PDB entry 6RIN | electron microscopy, 3.70 A resolution | chains N and D of the 9 polymer chains in the assembly

# Chain N
Molecule: Non-template DNA
Sequence (39 nucleotides; row label = number of the first residue in the row):
     1 GCACATCACC CATTCAGAAG CTAAGGCATG GCTAGCTGC
Not modelled in the structure: 1-11, 16-23, 39

# Chain D
Name: DNA-directed RNA polymerase subunit beta'
Organism: Escherichia coli (strain K12)
Notes: EC 2.7.7.6
UniProtKB: P0A8T7 (RPOC_ECOLI); residue numbers follow UniProt; this construct covers 1-1407
Chain sequence (1407 residues; numbered 1 to 1407; the number before each row is that of its first residue):
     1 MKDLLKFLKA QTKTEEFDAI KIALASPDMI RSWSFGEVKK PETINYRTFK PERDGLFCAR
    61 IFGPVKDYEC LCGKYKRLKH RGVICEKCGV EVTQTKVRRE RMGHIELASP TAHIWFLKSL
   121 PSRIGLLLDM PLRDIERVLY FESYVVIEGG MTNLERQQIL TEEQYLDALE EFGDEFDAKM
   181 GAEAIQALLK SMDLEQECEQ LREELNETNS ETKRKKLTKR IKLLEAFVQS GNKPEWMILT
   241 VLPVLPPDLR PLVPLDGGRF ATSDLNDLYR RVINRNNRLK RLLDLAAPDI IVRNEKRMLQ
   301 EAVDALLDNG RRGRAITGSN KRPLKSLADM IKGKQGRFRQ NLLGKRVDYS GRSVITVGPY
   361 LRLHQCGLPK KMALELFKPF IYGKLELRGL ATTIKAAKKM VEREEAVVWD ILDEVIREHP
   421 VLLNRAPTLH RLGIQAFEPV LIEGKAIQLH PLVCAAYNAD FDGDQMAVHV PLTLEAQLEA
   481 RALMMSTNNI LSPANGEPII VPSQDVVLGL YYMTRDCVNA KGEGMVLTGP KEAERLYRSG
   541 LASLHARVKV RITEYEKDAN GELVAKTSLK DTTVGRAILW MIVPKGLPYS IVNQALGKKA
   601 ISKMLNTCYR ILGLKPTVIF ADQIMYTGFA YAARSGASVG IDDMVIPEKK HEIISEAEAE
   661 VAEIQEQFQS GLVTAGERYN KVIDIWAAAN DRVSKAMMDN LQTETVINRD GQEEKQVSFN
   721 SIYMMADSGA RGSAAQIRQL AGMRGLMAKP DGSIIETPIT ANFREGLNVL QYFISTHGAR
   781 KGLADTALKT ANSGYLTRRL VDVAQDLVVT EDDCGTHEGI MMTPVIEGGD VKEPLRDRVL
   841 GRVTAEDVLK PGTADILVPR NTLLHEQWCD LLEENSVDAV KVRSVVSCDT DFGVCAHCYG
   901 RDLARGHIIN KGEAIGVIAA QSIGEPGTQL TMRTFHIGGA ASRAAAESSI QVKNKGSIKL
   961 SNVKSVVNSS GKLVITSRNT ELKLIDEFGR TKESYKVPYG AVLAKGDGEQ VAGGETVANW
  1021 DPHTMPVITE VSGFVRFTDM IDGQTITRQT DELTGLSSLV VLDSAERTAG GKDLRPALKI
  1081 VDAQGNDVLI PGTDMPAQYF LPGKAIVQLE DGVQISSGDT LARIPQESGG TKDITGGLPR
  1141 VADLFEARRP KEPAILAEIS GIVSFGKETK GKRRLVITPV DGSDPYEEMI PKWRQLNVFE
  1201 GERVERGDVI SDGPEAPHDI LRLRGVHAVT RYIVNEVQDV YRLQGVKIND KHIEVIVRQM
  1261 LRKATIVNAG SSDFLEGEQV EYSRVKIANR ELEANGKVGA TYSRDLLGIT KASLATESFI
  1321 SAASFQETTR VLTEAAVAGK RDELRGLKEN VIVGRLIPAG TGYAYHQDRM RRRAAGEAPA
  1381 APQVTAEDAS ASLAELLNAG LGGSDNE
Not modelled in the structure: 1-15, 1374-1407
Curated features (UniProtKB/Swiss-Prot):
  - binding site (Zn(2+)): Cys70, Cys72, Cys85, Cys88, Cys814, Cys888, Cys895, Cys898
  - binding site (Mg(2+)): Asp460, Asp462, Asp464
  - modified residue: Lys983 (N6-acetyllysine)
Ion coordination: Zn2+ site 1: Cys70, Cys72, Cys85, Cys88; Mg2+: Asp460, Asp462, Asp464 (shared with 2 residues of chain R); Zn2+ site 2: Cys814, Cys888, Cys895, Cys898
From the paper describing this entry:
  - binding site for the 14-nt RNA strand: Lys789, Thr790

# How chain N and chain D interact
Pairs across the interface - 4 pairs, chain N then chain D:
  DT29(N) with Arg1148(D), hydrogen bond to the phosphate
  DG30(N) with Arg1148(D), salt bridge to the phosphate
  DG31(N) with Lys1311(D), salt bridge to the phosphate
  DG38(N) with Lys1170(D), hydrogen bond to the phosphate
Also at the interface, not in a pair above, chain N (5 interface residues in all): DC32
Also at the interface, not in a pair above, chain D (4 interface residues in all): Lys219

# In short
The interface between chain N and chain D involves 5 residues on one side and 4 on the other; the contacts
include 2 hydrogen bonds and 2 salt bridges. Among the polar pairs are DT29(N)-Arg1148(D), DG38(N)-Lys1170(D)
and DG30(N)-Arg1148(D). The paper reports a binding site for the 14-nt RNA strand at Lys789(D) and Thr790(D).
Here chain N is Non-template DNA and chain D is DNA-directed RNA polymerase subunit beta' (Escherichia coli
(strain K12)). Entry 6RIN (Cryo-EM structure of E. coli RNA polymerase backtracked elongation complex bound to
GreB transcription factor) was determined by electron microscopy, deposited together with 6RH3, 6RI7, 6RI9 and
6RIP.
